PDB entry 8VQQ | X-ray diffraction, 2.05 A resolution | chains A and B

== Chain A ==
Name: Hemagglutinin HA1 chain
Source organism: Influenza A virus (A/Puerto Rico/8/1934(H1N1))
UniProtKB: P03452 (HEMA_I34A1); the construct lacks a stretch of the UniProt sequence, so the offset changes along the chain: 11-54 = UniProt 18-61; 55-83 = UniProt 63-91; 84-95 = UniProt 93-104; 96-125 = UniProt 106-135; 2 more segments
Amino-acid sequence (321 residues; each row starts with the number of its first residue; a row labelled like 125A-125C holds insertion residues (125A, then the next letters in order)):
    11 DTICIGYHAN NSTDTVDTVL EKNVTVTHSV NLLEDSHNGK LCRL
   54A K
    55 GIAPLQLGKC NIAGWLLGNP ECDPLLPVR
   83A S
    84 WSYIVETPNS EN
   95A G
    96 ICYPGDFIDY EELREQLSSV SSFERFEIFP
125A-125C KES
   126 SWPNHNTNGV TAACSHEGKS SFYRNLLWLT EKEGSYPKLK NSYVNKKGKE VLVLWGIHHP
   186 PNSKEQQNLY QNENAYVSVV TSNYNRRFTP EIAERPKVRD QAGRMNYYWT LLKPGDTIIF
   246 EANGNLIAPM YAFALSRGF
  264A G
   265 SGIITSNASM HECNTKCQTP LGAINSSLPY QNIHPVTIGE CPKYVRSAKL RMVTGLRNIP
Disulfide bonds: Cys-52/Cys-277, Cys-64/Cys-76, Cys-97/Cys-139, Cys-281/Cys-305
Covalently attached groups: N-acetylglucosamine (NAG) linked to Asn-33
Residues lining bound ligands: A1ADC ([2-chloranyl-4-[[[(3S)-3-(dimethylamino)pyrrolidin-1-yl]-fluoranyl-oxidanylidene-$l5-sulfanyl]amino]phenyl]-[(2S)-2-phenylmorpholin-4-yl]methanone): His-18, His-38, Val-40, Ser-291, Leu-292, Thr-318, Gly-319
Curated features (UniProtKB/Swiss-Prot):
  - glycosylation (N-linked (GlcNAc...) asparagine): Asn-20, Asn-21, Asn-33, Asn-271, Asn-289

== Chain B ==
Name: Hemagglutinin HA2 chain
Source organism: Influenza A virus (A/Puerto Rico/8/1934(H1N1))
UniProtKB: P03452 (HEMA_I34A1); residues 1-222 here correspond to UniProt positions 344-565 (UniProt number = residue number + 343)
Amino-acid sequence (222 residues; each row starts with the number of its first residue):
     1 GLFGAIAGFI EGGWTGMIDG WYGYHHQNEQ GSGYAADQKS TQNAINGITN KVNTVIEKMN
    61 IQFTAVGKEF NKLEKRMENL NKKVDDGFLD IWTYNAELLV LLENERTLDF HDSNVKNLYE
   121 KVKSQLKNNA KEIGNGCFEF YHKCDNECME SVRNGTYDYP KYSEESKLNR EKVDGVKLES
   181 MGIYQILAIY STVASSLVLL VSLGAISFWM CSNGSLQCRI CI
Disordered / not traced: 172-222
Disulfide bonds: Cys-144/Cys-148
Covalently attached groups: N-acetylglucosamine (NAG) linked to Asn-154
Residues lining bound ligands: A1ADC ([2-chloranyl-4-[[[(3S)-3-(dimethylamino)pyrrolidin-1-yl]-fluoranyl-oxidanylidene-$l5-sulfanyl]amino]phenyl]-[(2S)-2-phenylmorpholin-4-yl]methanone): Ile-18, Asp-19, Gly-20, Trp-21, Ile-45, Ile-48, Thr-49, Val-52, Asn-53, Ile-56
Curated features (UniProtKB/Swiss-Prot):
  - lipidation (S-palmitoyl cysteine): Cys-211, Cys-218, Cys-221
  - glycosylation: Asn-154 (N-linked (GlcNAc...) asparagine)

== Chain A / chain B interface ==
Contacting residue pairs (119):
  Asp-11(A) with Gln-27(B); Asn-28(B); Glu-29(B); Glu-139(B); Phe-140(B), hydrogen bond (backbone-backbone); His-142(B); Lys-143(B); Cys-144(B), hydrogen bond (side chain-backbone)
  Thr-12(A) with His-26(B); Gln-27(B), hydrogen bond (backbone-backbone); Phe-138(B); Glu-139(B); Met-149(B)
  Ile-13(A) with His-25(B); Cys-137(B); Phe-138(B), hydrogen bond (backbone-backbone); Phe-140(B), hydrophobic
  Cys-14(A) with Trp-14(B); Gly-23(B); Tyr-24(B); His-25(B), hydrogen bond (backbone-backbone); Gly-136(B); Cys-137(B), disulfide
  Ile-15(A) with Ile-10(B); Trp-14(B); Gly-23(B); Tyr-24(B), hydrophobic; Leu-118(B), hydrophobic; Tyr-119(B), hydrophobic; Gly-136(B), hydrogen bond (backbone-backbone)
  Gly-16(A) with Trp-14(B); Tyr-22(B); Gly-23(B), hydrogen bond (backbone-backbone)
  Tyr-17(A) with Ile-6(B); Ala-7(B), hydrogen bond (side chain-backbone); Ile-10(B), hydrogen bond (side chain-backbone); Glu-11(B); Gly-12(B); Gly-13(B); Trp-14(B), hydrogen bond (backbone-backbone); Met-17(B); Trp-21(B)
  His-18(A) with Trp-14(B); Met-17(B), hydrogen bond (side chain-backbone); Gly-20(B); Trp-21(B), hydrogen bond (backbone-backbone)
  Ala-19(A) with Gly-13(B); Trp-14(B), hydrogen bond (backbone-backbone); Thr-15(B)
  Val-26(A) with Asn-104(B)
  Asp-27(A) with Leu-101(B); Asn-104(B), hydrogen bond (backbone-side chain)
  Thr-28(A) with Leu-101(B); Asn-104(B); Glu-105(B), hydrogen bond
  Val-29(A) with Glu-105(B), hydrogen bond (backbone-side chain)
  Leu-30(A) with Glu-105(B), hydrogen bond (backbone-side chain)
  His-38(A) with Trp-21(B), hydrogen bond
  Leu-42(A) with Val-55(B), hydrophobic
  Glu-106(A) with Glu-69(B); Phe-70(B); Asn-71(B)
  Arg-109(A) with Glu-69(B), salt bridge
  Glu-110(A) with Lys-68(B), salt bridge
  Gly-264A(A) with Thr-64(B), hydrogen bond (backbone-side chain)
  Ser-265(A) with Thr-64(B)
  Ile-267(A) with Val-66(B)
  Pro-293(A) with Ile-56(B), hydrophobic
  Tyr-294(A) with Met-59(B); Ala-96(B), hydrophobic
  Pro-299(A) with Ala-65(B)
  Val-300(A) with Ala-65(B)
  Thr-301(A) with Gln-62(B); Thr-64(B); Ala-65(B), hydrogen bond (backbone-backbone)
  Ile-302(A) with Thr-64(B)
  Gly-303(A) with Gln-62(B); Phe-63(B); Thr-64(B), hydrogen bond (backbone-side chain)
  Glu-304(A) with Ile-61(B); Gln-62(B)
  Cys-305(A) with Ile-61(B); Gln-62(B), hydrogen bond (backbone-backbone)
  Pro-306(A) with Gln-62(B)
  Lys-307(A) with Met-59(B); Gln-62(B), hydrogen bond; Trp-92(B)
  Tyr-308(A) with Leu-89(B)
  Val-309(A) with Leu-89(B), hydrophobic; Thr-93(B)
  Arg-310(A) with Asp-86(B); Leu-89(B); Asp-90(B), salt bridge; Thr-93(B), hydrogen bond (backbone-side chain)
  Ser-311(A) with Thr-93(B); Glu-97(B), hydrogen bond
  Leu-314(A) with Ala-96(B); Glu-97(B)
  Arg-315(A) with Val-100(B); Asn-104(B), hydrogen bond (backbone-side chain)
  Met-316(A) with Asn-104(B)
  Val-317(A) with Asn-104(B), hydrogen bond (backbone-side chain); Thr-107(B); Leu-108(B), hydrophobic
  Thr-318(A) with Trp-21(B); Ile-48(B); Val-52(B); His-111(B), hydrogen bond (backbone-side chain)
  Gly-319(A) with Trp-21(B); His-111(B), hydrogen bond (backbone-side chain)
  Leu-320(A) with Ile-6(B), hydrophobic; Trp-21(B); His-111(B)
  Arg-321(A) with Leu-108(B)
  Ile-323(A) with Ala-7(B), hydrophobic; Glu-11(B); Gly-12(B); Gly-13(B), hydrogen bond (backbone-backbone)
  Pro-324(A) with Thr-15(B)
Also at the interface, not in a pair above, chain A (55 interface residues in all): Asn-20, Val-34, Val-36, Thr-37, Val-40, Gly-266, Ile-268, Ser-291
Also at the interface, not in a pair above, chain B (68 interface residues in all): Ile-18, Lys-51, Glu-74, Glu-103, Val-115, Val-122, Leu-126, Asn-135, Val-152
Inter-chain disulfides: Cys-14(A)/Cys-137(B)

== Summary ==
55 residues of chain A and 68 residues of chain B are in contact, with 1 disulfide bond, 30 hydrogen bonds and
3 salt bridges. Among the polar pairs are Arg-109(A)/Glu-69(B), Glu-110(A)/Lys-68(B) and Arg-310(A)/Asp-90(B).
Compound A1ADC is bound between chain A and chain B.
Chain A is Hemagglutinin HA1 chain and chain B is Hemagglutinin HA2 chain, both from Influenza A virus
(A/Puerto Rico/8/1934(H1N1)); the structure, Crystal structure of the A/Puerto Rico/8/1934 (H1N1) influenza
virus hemagglutinin in complex with small molecule 6S, was determined by X-ray diffraction together with 8SD2,
8SD4, 8VQL, 8VQM and 8VQN from the same study.
